PDB entry 4KI5 | X-ray diffraction, 2.47 A resolution | chains F and M of the 5 polymer chains in the assembly

[Chain F]
Name: Murine monoclonal G99 fab light chain
Organism: Mus musculus
Notes: antibody fragment or engineered binder
Amino-acid sequence (214 residues; numbered 1 to 214; the number before each row is that of its first residue):
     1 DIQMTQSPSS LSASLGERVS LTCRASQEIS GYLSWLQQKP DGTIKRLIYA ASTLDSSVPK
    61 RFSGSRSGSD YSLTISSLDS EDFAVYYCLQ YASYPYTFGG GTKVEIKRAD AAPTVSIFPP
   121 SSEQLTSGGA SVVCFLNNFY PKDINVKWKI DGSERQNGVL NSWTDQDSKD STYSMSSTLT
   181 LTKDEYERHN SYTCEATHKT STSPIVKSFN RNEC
Unresolved in the structure: 77, 199-202
Cystine bridges: C23-C88, C134-C194

[Chain M]
Name: Coagulation factor VIII
Organism: Homo sapiens
Notes: fragment: C2 domain
UniProt: P00451 (FA8_HUMAN); residues 2171-2332 here correspond to UniProt positions 2190-2351 (UniProt number = residue number + 19)
Amino-acid sequence (183 residues; numbered 2150 to 2332; the number before each row is that of its first residue):
  2150 MGSSHHHHHH SSGLVPRGSH MLNSCSMPLG MESKAISDAQ ITASSYFTNM FATWSPSKAR
  2210 LHLQGRSNAW RPQVNNPKEW LQVDFQKTMK VTGVTTQGVK SLLTSMYVKE FLISSSQDGH
  2270 QWTLFFQNGK VKVFQGNQDS FTPVVNSLDP PLLTRYLRIH PQSWVHQIAL RMEVLGCEAQ
  2330 DLY
Unresolved in the structure: 2150-2173, 2328-2332
Construct notes: expression tag (2150-2170)
Cystine bridges: C2174-C2326
Reported in the primary citation:
  - conformationally variable residues (loop rearrangement): M2199, F2200, L2251, L2252

[Interface between chain F and chain M]
Contacting residue pairs (14):
  S30(F) with Q2222(M); V2223(M)
  Y32(F) with S2194(M); V2223(M); E2228(M), hydrogen bond
  Y91(F) with N2225(M)
  A92(F) with V2223(M); N2224(M); N2225(M), hydrogen bond (backbone-side chain)
  S93(F) with N2224(M)
  Y94(F) with N2225(M); P2226(M); K2227(M), hydrogen bond
  Y96(F) with K2227(M), hydrogen bond
Also at the interface, not in a pair above, chain F (8 interface residues in all): I29
From the paper, about this interface:
  - residue pairs: Y94(F)-K2227(M) (hydrogen bond), Y96(F)-K2227(M) (hydrogen bond), S2194(M)-Y32(F), Q2222(M)-S30(F), N2225(M)-A92(F), N2225(M)-Y91(F), E2228(M)-Y32(F)
  - epitope / paratope residues, chain F: Y94(F), Y96(F)
  - epitope / paratope residues, chain M: S2193(M), S2194(M), Q2222(M), V2223(M), N2225(M), K2227(M), E2228(M)

[Overview]
The chain F/chain M interface involves 8 residues from each chain, with 4 hydrogen bonds. Polar contacts
include Y32(F)-E2228(M), A92(F)-N2225(M) and Y94(F)-K2227(M). The authors report hydrogen bonds between Y94(F)
and K2227(M) and Y96(F) and K2227(M); contacts between S2194(M) and Y32(F), Q2222(M) and S30(F) and N2225(M)
and A92(F) among others. The paper reports epitope/paratope residues Y94(F), Y96(F) and S2193(M) among others;
conformational variability at M2199(M), F2200(M) and L2251(M) among others.
Chain F is Murine monoclonal G99 fab light chain (Mus musculus) and chain M is Coagulation factor VIII (Homo
sapiens); the structure, Cystal structure of human factor VIII C2 domain in a ternary complex with murine
inhbitory antibodies ..., was determined by X-ray diffraction.
